7S4E - chains C and D of the 4 polymer chains in the assembly; structure by X-ray diffraction, 2.25 A resolution.

Chain C:
Name: Elongin-C
Source organism: Homo sapiens
Reference sequence: Q15369 (ELOC_HUMAN); residues 17-112 here = UniProt positions 17-112
Chain sequence (96 residues; row label = number of the first residue in the row):
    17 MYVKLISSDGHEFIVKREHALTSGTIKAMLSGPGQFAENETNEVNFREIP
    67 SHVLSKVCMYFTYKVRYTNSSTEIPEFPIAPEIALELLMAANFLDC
Disordered / not traced: 47-56
Ion coordination: Na+: Tyr-79 (shared with 1 residue of chain B)

Chain D:
Name: Elongin-B
Source organism: Homo sapiens
Reference sequence: Q15370 (ELOB_HUMAN), isoform Q15370-2; residue numbers follow UniProt; this construct covers 1-104
Chain sequence (104 residues; each row starts with the number of its first residue):
     1 MDVFLMIRRHKTTIFTDAKESSTVFELKRIVEGILKRPPDEQRLYKDDQL
    51 LDDGKTLGECGFTSQTARPQAPATVGLAFRADDTFEALCIEPFSSPPELP
   101 DVMK

How chain C and chain D interact:
Pairs across the interface (56):
  Tyr-18(C) / Phe-15(D)
  Tyr-18(C) / Thr-16(D)
  Tyr-18(C) / Ile-34(D)
  Asp-25(C) / Lys-11(D)  hydrogen bond (backbone-side chain)
  Asp-25(C) / Ser-94(D)
  Gly-26(C) / Lys-11(D)
  His-27(C) / Arg-8(D)
  His-27(C) / Lys-11(D)
  His-27(C) / Glu-91(D)
  His-27(C) / Pro-92(D)  hydrogen bond (side chain-backbone)
  His-27(C) / Phe-93(D)
  Glu-28(C) / Lys-11(D)  hydrogen bond (backbone-backbone)
  Glu-28(C) / Thr-12(D)
  Glu-28(C) / Thr-13(D)  hydrogen bond (backbone-backbone)
  Phe-29(C) / Thr-13(D)
  Phe-29(C) / Phe-15(D)  hydrophobic
  Phe-29(C) / Phe-93(D)  hydrophobic
  Ile-30(C) / Thr-13(D)  hydrogen bond (backbone-backbone)
  Ile-30(C) / Ile-14(D)
  Ile-30(C) / Phe-15(D)  hydrogen bond (backbone-backbone)
  Ile-30(C) / Ile-34(D)  hydrophobic
  Ile-30(C) / Leu-35(D)  hydrophobic
  Val-31(C) / Phe-15(D)  hydrophobic
  Lys-32(C) / Asp-17(D)  salt bridge
  Pro-66(C) / Ser-94(D)
  Ser-67(C) / Phe-93(D)
  Ser-67(C) / Ser-94(D)  hydrogen bond (side chain-backbone)
  His-68(C) / Phe-93(D)
  His-68(C) / Ser-94(D)  hydrogen bond
  His-68(C) / Ser-95(D)
  His-68(C) / Pro-96(D)
  Ser-71(C) / Phe-15(D)
  Ser-71(C) / Phe-93(D)
  Cys-74(C) / Phe-15(D)  hydrophobic
  Met-75(C) / Met-6(D)  hydrophobic
  Met-75(C) / Phe-15(D)  hydrophobic
  Met-75(C) / Pro-69(D)
  Met-75(C) / Gln-70(D)
  Met-75(C) / Pro-72(D)
  Thr-78(C) / Phe-4(D)
  Thr-78(C) / Pro-69(D)
  Tyr-79(C) / Pro-69(D)  hydrophobic
  Tyr-79(C) / Gln-70(D)
  Arg-82(C) / Pro-69(D)
  Tyr-83(C) / Pro-69(D)  hydrophobic
  Tyr-83(C) / Gln-70(D)
  Pro-91(C) / Gln-70(D)
  Phe-93(C) / Gln-70(D)
  Pro-94(C) / Gln-70(D)
  Pro-97(C) / Leu-99(D)  hydrophobic
  Pro-97(C) / Met-103(D)
  Glu-98(C) / Pro-96(D)
  Glu-98(C) / Leu-99(D)
  Leu-101(C) / Met-103(D)  hydrophobic
  Glu-102(C) / Pro-96(D)
  Glu-102(C) / Pro-97(D)
Also at the interface, not in a pair above, chain C (30 interface residues in all): Lys-72, Glu-92, Ile-99, Ala-100
Also at the interface, not in a pair above, chain D (26 interface residues in all): His-10, Pro-100

Summary:
Chain C and chain D form an interface of 30 and 26 residues respectively, with 8 hydrogen bonds and 1 salt
bridge. Polar pairs include Lys-32(C)/Asp-17(D), Asp-25(C)/Lys-11(D) and His-27(C)/Pro-92(D).
Here chain C is Elongin-C and chain D is Elongin-B, both from Homo sapiens. Entry 7S4E (Crystal Structure of
ligand ACBi1 in complex with bromodomain of human Smarca2 and pVHL:ElonginC:ElonginB complex) was determined
by X-ray diffraction.
